2FPB - chain A; structure by X-ray diffraction, 2.80 A resolution.

[Chain A]
Name: Strictosidine Synthase
Organism: Rauvolfia serpentina
Notes: EC 4.3.3.2
UniProtKB: P68175 (STSY_RAUSE); residues 23-344 here = UniProt positions 23-344
Sequence (322 residues; row label = number of the first residue in the row):
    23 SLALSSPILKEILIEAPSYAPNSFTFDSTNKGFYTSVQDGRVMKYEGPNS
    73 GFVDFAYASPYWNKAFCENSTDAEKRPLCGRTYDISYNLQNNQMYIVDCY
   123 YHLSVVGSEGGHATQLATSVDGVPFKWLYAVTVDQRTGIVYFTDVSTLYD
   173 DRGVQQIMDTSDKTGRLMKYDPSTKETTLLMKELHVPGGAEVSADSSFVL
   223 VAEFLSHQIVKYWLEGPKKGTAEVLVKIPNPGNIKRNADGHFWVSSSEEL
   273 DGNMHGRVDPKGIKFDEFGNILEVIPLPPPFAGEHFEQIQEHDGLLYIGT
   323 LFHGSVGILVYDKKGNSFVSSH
Not modelled in the structure: 23-28, 334-344
Disulfide bonds: Cys-89/Cys-101
Modified / non-standard residues: Mse-65, Mse-116, Mse-180, Mse-190, Mse-203, Mse-276 (selenomethionine; parent Met)
Sequence notes: engineered mutation Mse-65 (Ile in P68175), Mse-116 (Leu in P68175), Mse-190 (Ile in P68175), Mse-203 (Leu in P68175); modified residue (180, 276)
Small-molecule neighbours: 2-(1H-indol-3-yl)ethanamine (TSS): Trp-149, Tyr-151, Val-167, Val-208, Gly-210, Phe-226, Gly-254, Ser-269, His-307, Phe-308, Glu-309
Reported in the primary citation:
  - binding site for 2-(1H-indol-3-yl)ethanamine: Tyr-151, Val-208, Phe-226, His-307, Glu-309
  - mutagenesis - Y151F, H307A, E309A (879-fold): decreased catalytic activity
  - mutagenesis - H307A, E309A: unchanged binding to 2-(1H-indol-3-yl)ethanamine
  - catalytic residues: Glu-309
  - mutagenesis - Y151F (2.8-fold): decreased binding to 2-(1H-indol-3-yl)ethanamine
  - contacts within the chain: Tyr-151/Glu-309 (hydrogen bond)
  - mutagenesis - C89S: decreased expression
  - mutagenesis - C89S: abolished catalytic activity
  - post-translational modification sites: Asn-91 (proposed by the authors, not directly observed)

[Summary]
Ligands of chain A: 2-(1H-indol-3-yl)ethanamine. The paper reports the catalytic residue Glu-309; Y151F, H307A
and E309A reduce catalytic activity.
Chain A is Strictosidine Synthase (Rauvolfia serpentina); the structure, Structure of Strictosidine Synthase,
the Biosynthetic Entry to the Monoterpenoid Indole Alkaloid Family, was determined by X-ray diffraction
together with 2FP8, 2FP9 and 2FPC from the same study.
